8QOZ - chains M and 4 of the 17 polymer chains in the assembly; structure by electron microscopy, 3.10 A resolution.

# Chain M
Molecule: NHP2-like protein 1, N-terminally processed
Organism: Homo sapiens
UniProtKB: P55769 (NH2L1_HUMAN); residues 1-128 here = UniProt positions 1-128
Amino-acid sequence (128 residues; each row starts with the number of its first residue):
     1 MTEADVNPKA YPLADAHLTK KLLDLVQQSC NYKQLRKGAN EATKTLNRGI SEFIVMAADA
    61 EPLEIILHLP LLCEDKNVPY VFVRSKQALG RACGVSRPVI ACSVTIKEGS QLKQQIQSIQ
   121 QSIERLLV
Not modelled in the structure: 1-4

# Chain 4
Molecule: U4 snRNA
Organism: Homo sapiens
Sequence (144 nucleotides; numbered 1 to 144; the number before each row is that of its first residue):
     1 AGCUUUGCGC AGUGGCAGUA UCGUAGCCAA UGAGGUCUAU CCGAGGCGCG AUUAUUGCUA
    61 AUUGAAAACU UUUCCCAAUA CCCCGCCGUG ACGACUUGCA AUAUAGUCGG CACUGGCAAU
   121 UUUUGACAGU CUCUACGGAG ACUG
Not modelled in the structure: 81-144

# Chain M / chain 4 interface
Residue-residue contacts (28):
  Asn-31(M) with U6(4), sugar contact; G7(4), hydrogen bond to the sugar
  Tyr-32(M) with U5(4), hydrogen bond to the sugar; U6(4), hydrogen bond to the sugar
  Lys-37(M) with A30(4), base contact; G32(4), hydrogen bond to the base
  Gly-38(M) with A30(4), hydrogen bond to the sugar; U31(4), phosphate contact; G32(4), base contact
  Ala-39(M) with U31(4), hydrogen bond to the phosphate
  Asn-40(M) with G32(4), hydrogen bond to the base
  Glu-41(M) with G32(4), hydrogen bond to the base; G43(4), hydrogen bond to the sugar
  Lys-44(M) with C42(4), base contact; G43(4), hydrogen bond to the base
  Arg-48(M) with C42(4), salt bridge to the phosphate
  Ala-60(M) with U31(4), base contact
  Glu-61(M) with U31(4), hydrogen bond to the base
  Ile-65(M) with U31(4), sugar contact
  Lys-86(M) with U31(4), hydrogen bond to the base
  Val-95(M) with A30(4), base contact
  Ser-96(M) with A29(4), base contact
  Arg-97(M) with A29(4), hydrogen bond to the base; A30(4), salt bridge to the phosphate
  Pro-98(M) with U31(4), phosphate contact
  Val-99(M) with A30(4), sugar contact
  Ile-100(M) with U31(4), phosphate contact
  Gln-111(M) with U5(4), sugar contact
Interface residues without a listed pair, chain M (23 interface residues in all): Asp-59, Pro-62, Ala-101
Interface residues without a listed pair, chain 4 (11 interface residues in all): C41, A44

# Overview
23 residues of chain M face 11 of chain 4 across their interface, with 13 hydrogen bonds and 2 salt bridges.
Polar contacts include Lys-37(M)/G32(4), Asn-40(M)/G32(4) and Glu-41(M)/G32(4).
Here chain M is NHP2-like protein 1, N-terminally processed and chain 4 is U4 snRNA, both from Homo sapiens.
Entry 8QOZ (Cryo-EM Structure of Pre-B+5'ss+ATPgammaS Complex (core part)) was determined by electron
microscopy, deposited together with 8QP8, 8QP9, 8QPA, 8QPB, 8QPE and 8QPK.
